1S2N - chain A; structure by X-ray diffraction, 2.44 A resolution.

== Chain A ==
Name: extracellular subtilisin-like serine proteinase
Organism: Vibrio sp. PA-44
Notes: EC 3.4.21.-
UniProt: Q8GB52 (Q8GB52_9VIBR); residues 1-281 here correspond to UniProt positions 140-420 (UniProt number = residue number + 139)
Chain sequence (284 residues; numbered 1 to 284; the number before each row is that of its first residue):
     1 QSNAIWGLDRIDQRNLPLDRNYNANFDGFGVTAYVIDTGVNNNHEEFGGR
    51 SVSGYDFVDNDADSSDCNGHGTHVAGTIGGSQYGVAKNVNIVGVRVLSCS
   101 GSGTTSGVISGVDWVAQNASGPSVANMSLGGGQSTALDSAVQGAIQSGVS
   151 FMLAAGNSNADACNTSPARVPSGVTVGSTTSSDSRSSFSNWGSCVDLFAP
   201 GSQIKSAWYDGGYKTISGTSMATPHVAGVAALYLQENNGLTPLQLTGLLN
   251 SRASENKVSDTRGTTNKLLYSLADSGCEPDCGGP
Disordered / not traced: 282-284
Disulfide bonds: C67-C99, C163-C194, C277-C281
Covalently attached groups: phenylmethanesulfonic acid (PMS) linked to S220
Ion coordination: Ca2+ site 1: D9, D12, Q13, D19, N21; Ca2+ site 2: D56, D61, D63; Ca2+ site 3: P171, G173, D196
Ligand contacts: phenylmethanesulfonic acid (PMS): H70, S128, L129, G130, A154, G156, N157, G218, T219, M221

== Overview ==
Covalently linked phenylmethanesulfonic acid: at S220. D9, D12, Q13, D19 and N21 form the Ca2+ site 1. D56,
D61 and D63 coordinate Ca2+ site 2.
Chain A is extracellular subtilisin-like serine proteinase (Vibrio sp. PA-44); the structure, Crystal
structure of a cold adapted subtilisin-like serine proteinase, was determined by X-ray diffraction together
with 1SH7 from the same study.
